9LBN - chains J and K of the 8 polymer chains in the assembly; structure by electron microscopy, 3.60 A resolution.

== Chain J ==
Protein: stopper protein gp6
Source organism: Xanthomonas phage phiXacJX1
Sequence (124 residues; each row starts with the number of its first residue):
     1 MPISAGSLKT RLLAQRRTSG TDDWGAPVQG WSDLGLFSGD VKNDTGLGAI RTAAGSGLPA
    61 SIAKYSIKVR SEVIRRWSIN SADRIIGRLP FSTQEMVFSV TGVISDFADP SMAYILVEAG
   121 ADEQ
Not modelled in the structure: 1

== Chain K ==
Protein: terminator protein gp8
Source organism: Xanthomonas phage phiXacJX1
Sequence (118 residues; each row starts with the number of its first residue):
     1 MTYGPILKQL LSPYFSGRVF PDAAPDVPGQ DPYVIYQRVG GIPTYFTEGA LADKANARVQ
    61 LEVWSTSKQA TYEAMVHIMR SVAAAPAMEP LGQPIDDYEP ALRIYGSRVD ISMYYNLT
Not modelled in the structure: 1

== Interface between chain J and chain K ==
Residue-residue contacts (14):
  Thr21(J) with Lys8(K), hydrogen bond
  Asp22(J) with Lys8(K)
  Asp23(J) with Lys8(K)
  Trp24(J) with Thr2(K); Gly4(K); Pro21(K); Tyr36(K), hydrogen bond (backbone-side chain)
  Gly25(J) with Val19(K); Phe20(K); Pro21(K)
  Ala26(J) with Pro21(K)
  Asn80(J) with Val27(K)
  Ser81(J) with Asp26(K)
  Ala82(J) with Asp26(K)
Other interface residues (no listed pair), chain K (11 interface residues in all): Tyr3, Pro5

== Overview ==
Chain J and chain K form an interface of 9 and 11 residues respectively; the contacts include 2 hydrogen
bonds. Polar contacts include Thr21(J)-Lys8(K) and Trp24(J)-Tyr36(K).
Here chain J is stopper protein gp6 and chain K is terminator protein gp8, both from Xanthomonas phage
phiXacJX1. Entry 9LBN (The composite cryo-EM structure of the head-to-tail connector and head-proximal tail
components of bacteriophage phiXacJX1) was determined by electron microscopy (same publication as 9LBM).
